Entry 4UO7 (X-ray diffraction, 3.00 A resolution); this record covers chains A and D of the 6 polymer chains in the assembly.

# Chain A
Protein: Haemagglutinin HA1
From: Influenza A virus (A/CANINE/COLORADO/17864/2006(H3N8))
UniProt: E0UVR5 (E0UVR5_9INFA); residues 2-329 here correspond to UniProt positions 17-344 (UniProt number = residue number + 15)
Sequence (328 residues; each row starts with the number of its first residue):
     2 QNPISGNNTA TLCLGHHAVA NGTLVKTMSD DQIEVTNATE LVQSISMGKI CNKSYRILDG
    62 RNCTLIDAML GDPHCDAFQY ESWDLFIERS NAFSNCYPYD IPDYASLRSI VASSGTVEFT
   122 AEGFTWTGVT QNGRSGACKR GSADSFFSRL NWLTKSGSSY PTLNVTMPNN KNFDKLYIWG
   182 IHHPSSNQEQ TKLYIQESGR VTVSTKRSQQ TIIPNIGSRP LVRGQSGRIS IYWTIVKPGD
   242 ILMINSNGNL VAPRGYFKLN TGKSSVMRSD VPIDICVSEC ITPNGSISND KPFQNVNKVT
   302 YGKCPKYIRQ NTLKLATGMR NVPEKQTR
Unresolved in the structure: 2-7, 327-329
Disulfides: C52-C277, C64-C76, C97-C139, C281-C305
Covalent attachments: N-acetylglucosamine (NAG) linked to N38, N63, N165
From the paper describing this entry:
  - binding site for beta-D-galactopyranose: Q226
  - binding site for N-acetyl-D-glucosamine-6-sulfate: K193
  - specificity-determining residues: L222

# Chain D
Protein: Haemagglutinin HA2
From: Influenza A virus (A/CANINE/COLORADO/17864/2006(H3N8))
UniProt: E0UVR5 (E0UVR5_9INFA); residues 1-172 here correspond to UniProt positions 345-516 (UniProt number = residue number + 344)
Sequence (175 residues; row label = number of the first residue in the row):
     1 GIFGAIAGFI ENGWEGMVDG WYGFRYQNSE GTGQAADLKS TQAAIDQING KLNRVIERTN
    61 EKFHQIEKEF SEVEGRIQDL EKYVEDTKID LWSYNAELLV ALENQHTIDL TDAEMNKLFE
   121 KTRRQLRENA EDMGDGCFKI YHKCDNACIE SIRTGTYDHY IYRDEALNNR FQSGR
Differences from the reference sequence: expression tag (173-175); conflict E131 (Asp475 in E0UVR5)
Disulfides: C144-C148

# How chain A and chain D interact
Contacting residue pairs (12):
  K27(A) with R54(D)
  T28(A) with R54(D)
  M29(A) with R54(D), hydrogen bond (backbone-side chain); L102(D), hydrophobic; E103(D); H106(D)
  S30(A) with D46(D); Q47(D), hydrogen bond; R54(D), hydrogen bond (backbone-side chain); H106(D), hydrogen bond
  D31(A) with R54(D)
  D32(A) with R54(D), salt bridge
Other interface residues (no listed pair), chain D (7 interface residues in all): K51

# In short
6 residues of chain A and 7 residues of chain D are in contact; the contacts include 4 hydrogen bonds and 1
salt bridge. Polar pairs include D32(A)-R54(D), M29(A)-R54(D) and S30(A)-Q47(D). Covalently linked
N-acetylglucosamine: at N38(A), N63(A) and N165(A). From the paper: a binding site for beta-D-galactopyranose
at Q226(A); a binding site for N-acetyl-D-glucosamine-6-sulfate at K193(A).
Chain A is Haemagglutinin HA1 and chain D is Haemagglutinin HA2, both from Influenza A virus
(A/CANINE/COLORADO/17864/2006(H3N8)); the structure, Structure of the A_Canine_Colorado_17864_06 H3
haemagglutinin in complex with 6SO4 Sialyl Lewis X, was determined by X-ray diffraction, deposited together
with 4UNW, 4UNX, 4UNY, 4UNZ, 4UO0, 4UO1 and 8 further entries.
